PDB entry 3WPX | X-ray diffraction, 2.30 A resolution | chains A and B

[Chain A (and B)]
Name: PomB
From: Vibrio alginolyticus
Notes: chain B of this document is another copy of the same molecule, construct and numbering; everything in this record applies to it too
Reference sequence: O06874 (O06874_VIBAL); residue numbers follow UniProt; this construct covers 121-315
Chain sequence (201 residues; numbered 121 to 321; the number before each row is that of its first residue):
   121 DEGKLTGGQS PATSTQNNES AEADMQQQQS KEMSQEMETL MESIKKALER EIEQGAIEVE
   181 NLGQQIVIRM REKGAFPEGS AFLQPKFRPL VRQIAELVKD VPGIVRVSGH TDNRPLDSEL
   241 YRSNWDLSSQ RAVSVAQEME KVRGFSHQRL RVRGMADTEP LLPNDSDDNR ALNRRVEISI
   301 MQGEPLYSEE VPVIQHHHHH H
Not modelled in the structure: 121-153, 303-321
Differences from the reference sequence: expression tag (316-321)

[How chain A and chain B interact]
Contacting residue pairs (41):
  Arg-242(A) / Gln-250(B)  hydrogen bond
  Arg-242(A) / Val-253(B)
  Arg-242(A) / Ser-254(B)  hydrogen bond
  Arg-242(A) / Gln-257(B)
  Ser-243(A) / Gln-257(B)  hydrogen bond
  Trp-245(A) / Val-253(B)
  Trp-245(A) / Glu-260(B)  hydrogen bond
  Trp-245(A) / His-267(B)
  Trp-245(A) / Leu-270(B)
  Trp-245(A) / Val-272(B)  hydrophobic
  Asp-246(A) / Gln-250(B)  hydrogen bond
  Ser-249(A) / Ser-249(B)  hydrogen bond
  Gln-250(A) / Arg-242(B)  hydrogen bond
  Gln-250(A) / Asp-246(B)  hydrogen bond
  Gln-250(A) / Gln-250(B)
  Val-253(A) / Arg-242(B)
  Val-253(A) / Trp-245(B)
  Val-253(A) / Asp-246(B)
  Val-253(A) / Ser-249(B)
  Ser-254(A) / Arg-242(B)  hydrogen bond
  Gln-257(A) / Arg-242(B)
  Gln-257(A) / Ser-243(B)  hydrogen bond
  Glu-260(A) / Trp-245(B)  hydrogen bond
  His-267(A) / Trp-245(B)
  His-267(A) / Asp-277(B)  salt bridge
  Gln-268(A) / Thr-278(B)  hydrogen bond (side chain-backbone)
  Leu-270(A) / Trp-245(B)
  Leu-270(A) / Thr-278(B)
  Arg-271(A) / Met-275(B)
  Arg-271(A) / Thr-278(B)
  Val-272(A) / Ser-249(B)
  Val-272(A) / Arg-273(B)
  Val-272(A) / Gly-274(B)  hydrogen bond (backbone-backbone)
  Arg-273(A) / Val-272(B)
  Arg-273(A) / Arg-273(B)
  Gly-274(A) / Val-272(B)  hydrogen bond (backbone-backbone)
  Met-275(A) / Arg-271(B)
  Asp-277(A) / His-267(B)  salt bridge
  Thr-278(A) / Gln-268(B)  hydrogen bond (backbone-side chain)
  Thr-278(A) / Leu-270(B)
  Thr-278(A) / Arg-271(B)
Other interface residues (no listed pair), chain A (21 interface residues in all): Glu-279
Other interface residues (no listed pair), chain B (21 interface residues in all): Glu-279

[In short]
Chain A and chain B each contribute 21 residues to their interface; the contacts include 15 hydrogen bonds and
2 salt bridges. Polar pairs include His-267(A)/Asp-277(B), Arg-242(A)/Gln-250(B) and Arg-242(A)/Ser-254(B).
Chain A and chain B are both PomB (Vibrio alginolyticus); the structure, Structure of PomBc4, a periplasmic
fragment of PomB from Vibrio alginolyticus, was determined by X-ray diffraction, deposited together with 3WPW.
